4WDR - chain A; structure by X-ray diffraction, 2.50 A resolution.

== Chain A ==
Name: Haloalkane dehalogenase
From: Sphingobium japonicum UT26S
Notes: EC 3.8.1.5
UniProt: D4Z2G1 (D4Z2G1_SPHJU); residues 4-296 here = UniProt positions 4-296
Chain sequence (293 residues; numbered 4 to 296; the number before each row is that of its first residue):
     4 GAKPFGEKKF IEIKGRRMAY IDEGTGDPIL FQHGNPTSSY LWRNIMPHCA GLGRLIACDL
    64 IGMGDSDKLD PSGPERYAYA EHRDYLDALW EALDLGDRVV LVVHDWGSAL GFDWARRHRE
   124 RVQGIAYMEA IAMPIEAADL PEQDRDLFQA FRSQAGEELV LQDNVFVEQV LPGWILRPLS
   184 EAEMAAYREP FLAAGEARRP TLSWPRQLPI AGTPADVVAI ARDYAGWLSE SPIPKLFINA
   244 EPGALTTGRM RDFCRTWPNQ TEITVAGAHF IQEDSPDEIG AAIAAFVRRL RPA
Sequence notes: engineered mutation Ala140 (Trp in D4Z2G1), Leu143 (Phe in D4Z2G1), Trp177 (Leu in D4Z2G1), Leu211 (Ile in D4Z2G1)
Bound ions: Ca2+ near Asp73 (its only coordinating residue here)

== In short ==
Chain A is Haloalkane dehalogenase (Sphingobium japonicum UT26S); the structure, Crystal structure of
haloalkane dehalogenase LinB 140A+143L+177W+211L mutant (LinB86) from Sphingobium japonicum UT26, was
determined by X-ray diffraction (same publication as 5LKA and 4WDQ).
